9O0I - chains H and J of the 3 polymer chains in the assembly; structure by electron microscopy, 3.86 A resolution.

== Chain H (and J) ==
Name: Kiwa protein KwaB
Source organism: Escherichia coli
Notes: chain J of this document is another copy of the same molecule, construct and numbering; everything in this record applies to it too
UniProt: P0DW46 (KWAB_ECORM); numbering as in UniProt (aligned over 1-315)
Amino-acid sequence (321 residues; numbered 1 to 321; the number before each row is that of its first residue):
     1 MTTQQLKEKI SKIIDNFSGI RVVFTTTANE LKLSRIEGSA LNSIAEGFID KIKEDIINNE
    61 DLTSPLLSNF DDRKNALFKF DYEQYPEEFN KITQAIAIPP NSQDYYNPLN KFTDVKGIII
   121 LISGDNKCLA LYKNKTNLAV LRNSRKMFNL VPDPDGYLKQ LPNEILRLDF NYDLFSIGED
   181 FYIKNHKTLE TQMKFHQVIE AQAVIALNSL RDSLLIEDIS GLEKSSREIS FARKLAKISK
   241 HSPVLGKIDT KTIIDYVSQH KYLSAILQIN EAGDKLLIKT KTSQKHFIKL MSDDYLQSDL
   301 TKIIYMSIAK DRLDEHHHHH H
Disordered / not traced: 316-321
Differences from the reference sequence: expression tag (316-321)

== Chain H / chain J interface ==
Contacting residue pairs (111; chain H residue first):
  Arg35(H) with Asp155(J), salt bridge; Gly156(J); Tyr157(J); Leu158(J), hydrogen bond (backbone-backbone)
  Ile36(H) with Leu158(J)
  Glu37(H) with Leu158(J), hydrogen bond (backbone-backbone)
  Ile44(H) with Arg142(J)
  Asp61(H) with Asp72(J)
  Asp72(H) with Asp61(J); Arg73(J); Lys74(J), hydrogen bond (backbone-backbone)
  Arg73(H) with Asp72(J); Lys74(J); Ile308(J)
  Lys74(H) with Asp72(J), hydrogen bond (backbone-backbone); Arg73(J); Lys74(J); Lys184(J); His186(J)
  Asn107(H) with Pro154(J)
  Pro108(H) with Ser144(J); Pro154(J); Leu158(J), hydrophobic
  Leu109(H) with Pro152(J), hydrophobic
  Phe112(H) with Leu158(J), hydrophobic
  Val140(H) with Leu168(J); Asp169(J); Phe170(J), hydrophobic
  Leu141(H) with Leu141(J), hydrophobic; Ile165(J); Leu166(J)
  Arg142(H) with Ile36(J); Ala40(J); Ile44(J); Glu164(J); Ile165(J), hydrogen bond (backbone-backbone); Leu166(J)
  Pro152(H) with Leu109(J), hydrophobic
  Asp153(H) with Pro108(J); Leu109(J)
  Pro154(H) with Pro108(J); Leu109(J), hydrophobic
  Gly156(H) with Arg35(J)
  Tyr157(H) with Arg35(J); Glu37(J)
  Leu158(H) with Arg35(J), hydrogen bond (backbone-backbone); Ile36(J); Glu37(J), hydrogen bond (backbone-backbone); Phe112(J), hydrophobic
  Leu161(H) with Leu141(J), hydrophobic
  Glu164(H) with Arg142(J); Ser144(J)
  Ile165(H) with Leu141(J), hydrophobic; Arg142(J); Asn143(J)
  Leu166(H) with Arg142(J)
  Leu168(H) with Val140(J); Arg142(J)
  Asp169(H) with Arg167(J), salt bridge
  Lys184(H) with Lys74(J)
  His186(H) with Lys74(J)
  Lys187(H) with Glu54(J), salt bridge
  Lys234(H) with Glu60(J), salt bridge; Asp61(J), salt bridge
  Pro243(H) with Thr301(J); Tyr305(J)
  Tyr256(H) with Asp299(J); Leu300(J), hydrophobic
  Tyr262(H) with Leu313(J), hydrophobic
  Lys285(H) with Glu60(J)
  Asp293(H) with Ser298(J); Thr301(J), hydrogen bond; Tyr305(J)
  Tyr295(H) with Ser298(J)
  Leu296(H) with Leu296(J), hydrophobic; Gln297(J); Ser298(J)
  Gln297(H) with Leu296(J); Gln297(J), hydrogen bond (backbone-backbone)
  Ser298(H) with Asp293(J), hydrogen bond; Leu296(J)
  Asp299(H) with Tyr256(J), hydrogen bond; Gln297(J)
  Leu300(H) with Ile248(J), hydrophobic; Ile253(J), hydrophobic; Tyr256(J), hydrophobic
  Thr301(H) with Pro243(J); Asp293(J), hydrogen bond
  Ile303(H) with Arg312(J)
  Ile304(H) with Leu313(J)
  Tyr305(H) with Pro243(J); Asp293(J); Leu296(J), hydrophobic; Lys310(J); Asp311(J); Arg312(J)
  Met306(H) with Lys310(J); Asp311(J), hydrogen bond (backbone-backbone); Leu313(J), hydrophobic
  Ile308(H) with Ala309(J), hydrogen bond (backbone-backbone)
  Ala309(H) with Ser307(J); Ile308(J), hydrogen bond (backbone-backbone); Ala309(J)
  Lys310(H) with Tyr305(J); Met306(J)
  Asp311(H) with Tyr305(J); Met306(J), hydrogen bond (backbone-backbone)
  Arg312(H) with Tyr305(J)
  Leu313(H) with Tyr262(J), hydrophobic; Tyr295(J), hydrophobic; Ile304(J)
Also at the interface, not in a pair above, chain H (72 interface residues in all): Ser34, Ser39, Ala40, Glu60, Ala139, Asn143, Ser144, Arg145, Asp155, Lys159, Gln160, Phe170, Asn185, Val244, Ile248, Ile253, Leu290, Ser307, Asp314
Also at the interface, not in a pair above, chain J (74 interface residues in all): Phe24, Gly38, Ser43, Asn107, Asn137, Ala139, Asp153, Lys159, Gln160, Leu161, Ser230, His260, Lys281, Lys285, Lys289, Ile303, Asp314

== In short ==
The interface between chain H and chain J involves 72 residues on one side and 74 on the other, with 16
hydrogen bonds and 5 salt bridges. Polar contacts include Arg35(H)-Asp155(J), Asp169(H)-Arg167(J) and
Lys187(H)-Glu54(J).
Chain H and chain J are both Kiwa protein KwaB (Escherichia coli); the structure, Cryo-EM structure of Local
KwaA-KwaB complex, was determined by electron microscopy.
